7BEH - chains E and L of the 3 polymer chains in the assembly; structure by X-ray diffraction, 2.30 A resolution.

Chain E:
Protein: Spike glycoprotein
Organism: Severe acute respiratory syndrome coronavirus 2
UniProtKB: P0DTC2 (SPIKE_SARS2); residue numbers follow UniProt; this construct covers 333-528
Chain sequence (205 residues; numbered 324 to 528; the number before each row is that of its first residue):
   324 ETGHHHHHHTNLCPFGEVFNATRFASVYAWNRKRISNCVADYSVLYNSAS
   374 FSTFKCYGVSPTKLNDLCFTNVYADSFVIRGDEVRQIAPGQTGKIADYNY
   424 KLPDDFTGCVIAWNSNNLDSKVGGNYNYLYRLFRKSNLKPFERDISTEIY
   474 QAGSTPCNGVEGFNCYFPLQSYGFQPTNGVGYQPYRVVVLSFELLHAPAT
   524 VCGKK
Unresolved in the structure: 324-332, 528
Differences from the reference sequence: expression tag (324-332); engineered mutation Lys527 (Pro in P0DTC2)
Curated features (UniProtKB/Swiss-Prot):
  - region: Arg403 to Asp405 (Integrin-binding motif), Asn448 to Phe456 (Immunodominant HLA epitope recognized by the CD8+)
  - glycosylation: Asn343 (N-linked (GlcNAc...) (complex) asparagine)
  - natural variant: Gly339 (G339D: In strain: Omicron/BA.1, Omicron/BA.2 and 4 more; G339H: In strain: Omicron/BA.2.75, Omicron/XBB.1.5 and 1 more), Arg346 (R346K: In strain: Mu/B.1.621; R346T: In strain: Omicron/BQ.1.1, Omicron/XBB.1.5 and 1 more), Leu368 (L368I: In strain: Omicron/XBB.1.5, Omicron/EG.5.1), Ser371 (S371F: In strain: Omicron/BA.2, Omicron/BA.2.12.1 and 6 more; S371L: In strain: Omicron/BA.1), Ser373 (S373P: In strain: Omicron/BA.1, Omicron/BA.2 and 7 more), Ser375 (S375F: In strain: Omicron/BA.1, Omicron/BA.2 and 7 more), Thr376 (T376A: In strain: Omicron/BA.2, Omicron/BA.2.12.1 and 5 more), Asp405 (D405N: In strain: Omicron/BA.2, Omicron/BA.2.12.1 and 6 more), Arg408 (R408S: In strain: Omicron/BA.2, Omicron/BA.2.12.1 and 6 more), Lys417 (K417N: In strain: Beta/B.1.351, Omicron/BA.1 and 8 more; K417T: In strain: Gamma/P.1), Asn440 (N440K: In strain: Omicron/BA.1, Omicron/BA.2 and 7 more), Lys444 (K444T: In strain: Omicron/BQ.1.1), 16 further natural variant entries in UniProt
  - mutagenesis: Asn343 (N343Q: Reduced viral infectivity), Leu452 (L452R: Increased resistance to neutralizing antibodies. Decreases HLA binding to NF9 epitope. Increased binding affinity to human ACE2), Tyr453 (Y453F: Decreased HLA binding to NF9 epitope. Increased binding affinity to human ACE2), Ala475 (A475V: Increased resistance to neutralizing antibodies), Val483 (V483A: Increased resistance to neutralizing antibodies), Glu484 (E484D: Increased replication in human TMEM106B overexpressing cells), Phe490 (F490L: Increased resistance to neutralizing antibodies and human covalescent sera neutralization), Gln493 (Q493N: Reduced host ACE2-binding affinity in vitro; Q493Y: Reduced host ACE2-binding affinity in vitro), Asn501 (N501T: Reduced host ACE2-binding affinity in vitro; N501Y: Increased binding affinity to human ACE2), His519 (H519P: Increased resistance to human covalescent sera neutralization)
Disulfide bonds: Cys336-Cys361, Cys379-Cys432, Cys391-Cys525, Cys480-Cys488
Glycans and other covalent adducts: N-acetylglucosamine (NAG) linked to Asn343

Chain L:
Protein: COVOX-316 light chain
Organism: Homo sapiens
Chain sequence (229 residues; each row starts with the number of its first residue; numbers below 1 keep their minus sign (Ile-12 is residue -12)):
   -12 ILFLVATATGVHSQAVLTQPPSASGSPGQSVTISCTGTSSDVGGYNYVSW
    38 YQQHPGKAPKLMIYEVSKRPSGVPDRFSGSKSGNTASLTVSGLQAEDEAD
    88 YYCSSYAGSNHWVFGGGTKLTVLGQPKAAPTVTLFPPSSEELQANKATLV
   138 CLISDFYPGAVTVAWKADSSPVKAGVETTTPSKQSNNKYAASSYLSLTPE
   188 QWKSHRSYSCQVTHEGSTVEKTVAPTECS
Unresolved in the structure: -12 to 1, 214-216
Disulfide bonds: Cys22-Cys90, Cys138-Cys197

Chain E / chain L interface:
Pairs across the interface - 7 pairs, chain E then chain L:
  Val483(E) with Asn97(L)
  Glu484(E) with Asn97(L), hydrogen bond (backbone-side chain)
  Gly485(E) with Asn97(L)
  Phe486(E) with Tyr34(L), hydrophobic; Tyr93(L); Asn97(L), hydrogen bond (backbone-side chain); Trp99(L), hydrophobic
The authors on this interface:
  - specific contacts: Phe486(E)-Tyr93(L) (pi stacking), Phe486(E)-Trp99(L) (pi stacking), Phe486(E)-Tyr34(L) (pi stacking)
  - epitope / paratope residues, chain E: Phe486(E)
  - epitope / paratope residues, chain L: Tyr34(L), Tyr93(L), Trp99(L)

Summary:
The chain E/chain L interface involves 4 residues from each chain; the contacts include 2 hydrogen bonds.
Polar pairs include Glu484(E)-Asn97(L) and Phe486(E)-Asn97(L). The paper describes pi stacking between
Phe486(E) and Tyr93(L), Phe486(E) and Trp99(L) and Phe486(E) and Tyr34(L). N-acetylglucosamine is covalently
linked to Asn343(E). The paper reports epitope/paratope residues Phe486(E) and Tyr34(L) among others.
Here chain E is Spike glycoprotein (Severe acute respiratory syndrome coronavirus 2) and chain L is COVOX-316
light chain (Homo sapiens). Entry 7BEH (Crystal structure of the receptor binding domain of SARS-CoV-2 Spike
glycoprotein in complex with COVOX-316 Fab) was determined by X-ray diffraction (same publication as 7BEJ,
7BEK, 7ND3, 7ND4, 7ND6 and 7ND7).
